6AY9 - chains A and B; structure by X-ray diffraction, 2.50 A resolution.

== Chain A ==
Protein: HIV-1 capsid protein
Source organism: Human immunodeficiency virus 1
UniProt: B6DRA0 (B6DRA0_9HIV1); residues 1-231 here correspond to UniProt positions 133-363 (UniProt number = residue number + 132)
Chain sequence (231 residues; each row starts with the number of its first residue):
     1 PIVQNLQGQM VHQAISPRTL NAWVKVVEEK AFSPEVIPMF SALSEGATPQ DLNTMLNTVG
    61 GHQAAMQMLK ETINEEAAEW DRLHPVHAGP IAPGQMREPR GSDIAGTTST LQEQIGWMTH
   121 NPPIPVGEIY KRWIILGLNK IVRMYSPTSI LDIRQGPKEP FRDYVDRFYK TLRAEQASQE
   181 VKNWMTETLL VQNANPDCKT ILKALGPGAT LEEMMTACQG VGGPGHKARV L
Disordered / not traced: 5-7, 222-231
Disulfides: C198-C218
Reported in the primary citation:
  - mutagenesis - P38A/T216I, E45A, E45A/R132T: increased stability
  - mutagenesis - P38A: decreased stability
  - mutagenesis - D51N: increased stability (citing earlier work)

== Chain B ==
Protein: Cleavage and polyadenylation specificity factor subunit 6
UniProt: Q16630 (CPSF6_HUMAN); residues 313-324 here correspond to UniProt positions 276-287 (UniProt number = residue number - 37)
Chain sequence (12 residues; each row starts with the number of its first residue):
   313 PVLFPGQPFG QP

== Interface between chain A and chain B ==
Contacting residue pairs (24):
  N53(A) - F321(B)
  N53(A) - G322(B)
  L56(A) - F321(B)  hydrophobic
  N57(A) - P320(B)
  N57(A) - F321(B)  hydrogen bond (side chain-backbone)
  M66(A) - F321(B)  hydrophobic
  Q67(A) - P317(B)
  K70(A) - L315(B)
  K70(A) - F316(B)
  K70(A) - Q319(B)
  K70(A) - F321(B)
  I73(A) - L315(B)  hydrophobic
  N74(A) - P313(B)
  N74(A) - V314(B)  hydrogen bond (side chain-backbone)
  N74(A) - L315(B)  hydrogen bond (side chain-backbone)
  A77(A) - V314(B)  hydrophobic
  S102(A) - V314(B)
  A105(A) - V314(B)  hydrophobic
  A105(A) - G322(B)
  G106(A) - G322(B)
  T107(A) - V314(B)
  T107(A) - G322(B)
  T107(A) - Q323(B)
  T107(A) - P324(B)
Other interface residues (no listed pair), chain A (16 interface residues in all): L69, G101, Y130
Other interface residues (no listed pair), chain B (12 interface residues in all): G318

== In short ==
16 residues of chain A face 12 of chain B across their interface; the contacts include 3 hydrogen bonds. Polar
pairs include N57(A)-F321(B), N74(A)-V314(B) and N74(A)-L315(B). From the paper: P38A/T216I, E45A and
E45A/R132T of chain A, among others, increase stability; P38A of chain A reduces stability.
Here chain A is HIV-1 capsid protein (Human immunodeficiency virus 1) and chain B is Cleavage and
polyadenylation specificity factor subunit 6. Entry 6AY9 (Structure of the native full-length HIV-1 capsid
protein in complex with CPSF6 peptide) was determined by X-ray diffraction together with 6AYA from the same
study.
